PDB entry 5ZG9 | X-ray diffraction, 2.04 A resolution | chains A and B of the 3 polymer chains in the assembly

[Chain A (and B)]
Protein: MoSub1
Source organism: Magnaporthe oryzae (strain P131)
Notes: chain B of this document is another copy of the same molecule, construct and numbering; everything in this record applies to it too
UniProtKB: L7IX95 (L7IX95_MAGOP); residues 1-158 here correspond to UniProt positions 5-162 (UniProt number = residue number + 4)
Sequence (169 residues; each row starts with the number of its first residue; numbers below 1 keep their minus sign (Met-10 is residue -10)):
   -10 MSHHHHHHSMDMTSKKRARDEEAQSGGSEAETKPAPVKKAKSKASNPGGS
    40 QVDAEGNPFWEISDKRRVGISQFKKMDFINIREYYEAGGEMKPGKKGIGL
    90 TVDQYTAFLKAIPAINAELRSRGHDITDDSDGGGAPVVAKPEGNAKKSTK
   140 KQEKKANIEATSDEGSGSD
Not modelled in the structure: -10 to 33, 117-158 (chain B: -10 to 33, 116-158)
Sequence notes: expression tag (-10 to 0)

[Chain A / chain B interface]
Residue-residue contacts - 74 pairs, chain A then chain B:
  Asn46(A) - Arg111(B)
  Pro47(A) - Arg111(B)
  Trp49(A) - Ala100(B)  hydrophobic
  Trp49(A) - Ala103(B)
  Trp49(A) - Ile104(B)  hydrophobic
  Ile51(A) - Leu89(B)  hydrophobic
  Ile51(A) - Gln93(B)
  Ile51(A) - Ala96(B)
  Ile51(A) - Phe97(B)
  Ser52(A) - Gln93(B)
  Arg55(A) - Ile87(B)
  Arg55(A) - Gly88(B)  hydrogen bond (side chain-backbone)
  Arg55(A) - Leu89(B)
  Arg55(A) - Gln93(B)  hydrogen bond
  Val57(A) - Phe97(B)  hydrophobic
  Val57(A) - Ile104(B)  hydrophobic
  Ile59(A) - Ile104(B)
  Ile59(A) - Glu107(B)
  Ile59(A) - Arg111(B)
  Ser60(A) - Arg111(B)
  Gln61(A) - Arg111(B)
  Asp66(A) - Arg111(B)  salt bridge
  Asp66(A) - His113(B)  salt bridge
  Ile68(A) - Leu108(B)  hydrophobic
  Ile70(A) - Ile70(B)  hydrophobic
  Ile70(A) - Ile87(B)  hydrophobic
  Gly86(A) - Gly86(B)  hydrogen bond (backbone-backbone)
  Gly86(A) - Ile87(B)
  Ile87(A) - Arg55(B)
  Ile87(A) - Ile70(B)
  Ile87(A) - Gly86(B)
  Gly88(A) - Arg55(B)  hydrogen bond (backbone-side chain)
  Val91(A) - His113(B)
  Gln93(A) - Ile51(B)
  Gln93(A) - Ser52(B)
  Gln93(A) - Arg55(B)  hydrogen bond
  Tyr94(A) - Ile101(B)
  Tyr94(A) - Ile104(B)
  Tyr94(A) - Asn105(B)  hydrogen bond
  Tyr94(A) - Leu108(B)  hydrophobic
  Ala96(A) - Ile51(B)  hydrophobic
  Phe97(A) - Ile51(B)
  Phe97(A) - Val57(B)  hydrophobic
  Phe97(A) - Ile70(B)  hydrophobic
  Phe97(A) - Tyr94(B)  hydrophobic
  Phe97(A) - Phe97(B)  hydrophobic
  Leu98(A) - Ile101(B)  hydrophobic
  Leu98(A) - Asn105(B)
  Leu98(A) - Ile115(B)  hydrophobic
  Ala100(A) - Trp49(B)  hydrophobic
  Ile101(A) - Tyr94(B)
  Ile101(A) - Ile101(B)  hydrophobic
  Ala103(A) - Gly37(B)
  Ala103(A) - Gly38(B)
  Ala103(A) - Trp49(B)
  Ile104(A) - Trp49(B)  hydrophobic
  Ile104(A) - Val57(B)  hydrophobic
  Ile104(A) - Ile59(B)
  Ile104(A) - Tyr94(B)
  Asn105(A) - Tyr94(B)  hydrogen bond
  Asn105(A) - Leu98(B)
  Glu107(A) - Ile59(B)
  Leu108(A) - Ile59(B)  hydrophobic
  Leu108(A) - Ile68(B)  hydrophobic
  Leu108(A) - Tyr94(B)  hydrophobic
  Arg111(A) - Pro47(B)
  Arg111(A) - Ile59(B)
  Arg111(A) - Ser60(B)
  Arg111(A) - Asp66(B)  salt bridge
  His113(A) - Asp66(B)  salt bridge
  His113(A) - Val91(B)
  Ile115(A) - Val91(B)  hydrophobic
  Ile115(A) - Thr95(B)
  Ile115(A) - Leu98(B)  hydrophobic
Other interface residues (no listed pair), chain A (38 interface residues in all): Glu50, Arg71, Glu72, Lys85, Leu89, Thr95
Other interface residues (no listed pair), chain B (40 interface residues in all): Asn46, Glu50, Gln61, Arg71, Glu72, Lys85

[In short]
38 residues of chain A and 40 residues of chain B are in contact; the contacts include 7 hydrogen bonds and 4
salt bridges. Among the polar pairs are Asp66(A)-Arg111(B), Asp66(A)-His113(B) and Arg55(A)-Gly88(B).
Both chains are MoSub1 (Magnaporthe oryzae (strain P131)). Entry 5ZG9 (Crystal structure of MoSub1-ssDNA
complex in phosphate buffer) was determined by X-ray diffraction.
